Entry 5JFV (X-ray diffraction, 1.59 A resolution); this record covers chain A.

# Chain A
Molecule: High affinity nerve growth factor receptor
Organism: Homo sapiens
Notes: EC 2.7.10.1
UniProt: P04629 (NTRK1_HUMAN), isoform P04629-4; residues 502-796 here correspond to UniProt positions 404-698 (UniProt number = residue number - 98)
Chain sequence (308 residues; numbered 489 to 796; the number before each row is that of its first residue):
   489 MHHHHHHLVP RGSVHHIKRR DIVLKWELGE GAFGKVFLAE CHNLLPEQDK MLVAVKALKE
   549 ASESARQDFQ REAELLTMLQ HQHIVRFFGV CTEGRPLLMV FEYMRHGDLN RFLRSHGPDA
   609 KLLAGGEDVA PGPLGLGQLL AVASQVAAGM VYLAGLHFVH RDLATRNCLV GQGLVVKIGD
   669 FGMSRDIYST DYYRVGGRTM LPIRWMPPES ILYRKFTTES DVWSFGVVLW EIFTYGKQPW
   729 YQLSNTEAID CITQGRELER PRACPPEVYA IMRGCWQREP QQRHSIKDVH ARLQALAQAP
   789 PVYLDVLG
Not modelled in the structure: 607-616, 671-688, 794-796
Sequence notes: initiating methionine (489); expression tag (490-501)
Small-molecule neighbours: PF-05206283 (6K1; N-{5-[4-amino-7-(propan-2-yl)-7H-pyrrolo[2,3-d]pyrimidine-5-carbonyl]pyridin-3-yl}-2-(4-chlorophenyl)acetamide): Leu516, Gly517, Val524, Ala542, Lys544, Glu560, Leu564, Leu567, Ile572, Val573, Phe589, Glu590, Tyr591, Met592, Asp596, Leu641, Phe646, His648, Leu657, Ile666, Gly667, Asp668, Phe669
Reported in the primary citation:
  - binding site for PF-05206283: Glu590, Met592

# Overview
Bound to chain A: PF-05206283. From the paper: a binding site for PF-05206283 at Glu590 and Met592.
Chain A is High affinity nerve growth factor receptor (Homo sapiens); the structure, Crystal structure of TrkA
in complex with PF-05206283, was determined by X-ray diffraction (same publication as 5JFS, 5JFW and 5JFX).
